PDB entry 1J8T | X-ray diffraction, 1.70 A resolution | chain A

Chain A:
Name: Phenylalanine-4-hydroxylase
Organism: Homo sapiens
Notes: EC 1.14.16.1; fragment: Catalytic Domain (Residues 103-427)
UniProtKB: P00439 (PH4H_HUMAN); residues 103-427 here = UniProt positions 103-427
Amino-acid sequence (325 residues; numbered 103 to 427; the number before each row is that of its first residue):
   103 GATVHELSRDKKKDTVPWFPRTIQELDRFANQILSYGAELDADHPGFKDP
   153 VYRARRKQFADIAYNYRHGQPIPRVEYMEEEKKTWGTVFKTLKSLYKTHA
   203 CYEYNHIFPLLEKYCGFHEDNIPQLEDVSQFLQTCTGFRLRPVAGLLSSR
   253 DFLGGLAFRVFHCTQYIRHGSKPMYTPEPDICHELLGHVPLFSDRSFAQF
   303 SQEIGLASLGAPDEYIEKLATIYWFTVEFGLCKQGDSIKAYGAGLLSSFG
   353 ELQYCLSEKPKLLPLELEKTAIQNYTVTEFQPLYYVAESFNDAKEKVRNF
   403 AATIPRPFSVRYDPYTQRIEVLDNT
Not modelled in the structure: 103-117, 425-427
UniProt features mapped onto this chain:
  - binding site (Fe cation): H285, H290, E330
Metal / ion sites: Fe2+: H285, H290, E330

In short:
H285, H290 and E330 coordinate Fe2+. UniProt lists 3 Fe cation-binding residues.
Chain A is Phenylalanine-4-hydroxylase (Homo sapiens); the structure, Catalytic Domain of Human Phenylalanine
Hydroxylase Fe(II), was determined by X-ray diffraction, deposited together with 1J8U.
